Entry 1I1A (X-ray diffraction, 2.80 A resolution); this record covers chains A and B of the 4 polymer chains in the assembly.

Chain A:
Name: Neonatal FC receptor A
Organism: Rattus norvegicus
Notes: fragment: extracellular domain
UniProtKB: P13599 (FCGN_RAT); residues 1-269 here correspond to UniProt positions 23-291 (UniProt number = residue number + 22)
Chain sequence (269 residues; numbered 1 to 269; the number before each row is that of its first residue):
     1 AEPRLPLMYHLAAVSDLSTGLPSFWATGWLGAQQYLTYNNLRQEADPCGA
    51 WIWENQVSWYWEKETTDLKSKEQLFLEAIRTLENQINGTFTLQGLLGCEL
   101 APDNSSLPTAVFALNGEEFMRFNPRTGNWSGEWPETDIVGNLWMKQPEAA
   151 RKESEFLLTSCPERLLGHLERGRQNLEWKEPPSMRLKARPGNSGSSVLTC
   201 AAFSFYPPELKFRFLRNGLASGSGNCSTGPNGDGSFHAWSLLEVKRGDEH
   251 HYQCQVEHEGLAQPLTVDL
Unresolved in the structure: 1-4
Cystine bridges: C98-C161, C200-C254
Covalently attached groups: cysteine (CYS) linked to C48, C226; N-acetylglucosamine (NAG) linked to N87, N225; glycan linked to N104, N128
Small-molecule neighbours: cysteine (CYS): Q34, T37, G49

Chain B:
Name: Beta-2-microglobulin
Organism: Rattus norvegicus
Notes: fragment: fc fragment
UniProtKB: P07151 (B2MG_RAT); residues 1-99 here correspond to UniProt positions 21-119 (UniProt number = residue number + 20)
Chain sequence (99 residues; numbered 1 to 99; the number before each row is that of its first residue):
     1 IQKTPQIQVYSRHPPENGKPNFLNCYVSQFHPPQIEIELLKNGKKIPNIE
    51 MSDLSFSKDWSFYILAHTEFTPTETDVYACRVKHVTLKEPKTVTWDRDM
Cystine bridges: C25-C80

Chain A / chain B interface:
Residue-residue contacts - 64 pairs, chain A then chain B:
  H10(A) with S55(B), hydrogen bond; F56(B)
  L11(A) with F56(B)
  V14(A) with P33(B), hydrophobic; Q34(B)
  D16(A) with Q34(B), hydrogen bond (backbone-side chain)
  T19(A) with Q34(B)
  W25(A) with L54(B), hydrogen bond (side chain-backbone)
  T27(A) with D53(B)
  W29(A) with S55(B); Y63(B)
  Q34(A) with D53(B)
  T37(A) with D53(B), hydrogen bond
  T91(A) with H31(B); P33(B)
  Q93(A) with H31(B), hydrogen bond; F56(B); W60(B); F62(B)
  G94(A) with F56(B); W60(B)
  L95(A) with F56(B), hydrophobic; K58(B); W60(B)
  V111(A) with W60(B)
  F112(A) with W60(B)
  A113(A) with W60(B), hydrophobic
  N115(A) with I1(B), hydrogen bond (backbone-backbone); H31(B)
  G116(A) with H31(B), hydrogen bond (backbone-side chain); W60(B)
  E117(A) with I1(B), hydrogen bond (side chain-backbone)
  R185(A) with P14(B)
  K187(A) with R97(B), hydrogen bond (side chain-backbone); D98(B)
  R189(A) with D96(B), salt bridge; D98(B)
  T199(A) with D98(B)
  A201(A) with D98(B); M99(B)
  F203(A) with S11(B); R12(B); H13(B); P14(B); M99(B)
  S204(A) with R12(B), hydrogen bond (side chain-backbone); H13(B)
  G229(A) with Y10(B)
  P230(A) with Y10(B), hydrogen bond (backbone-side chain); Y26(B); L65(B)
  N231(A) with Y10(B); S11(B); R12(B), hydrogen bond (side chain-backbone); N24(B), hydrogen bond; L65(B)
  G232(A) with L65(B)
  D233(A) with R12(B), salt bridge
  H237(A) with Y10(B); S11(B), hydrogen bond (side chain-backbone); M99(B), hydrogen bond (side chain-backbone)
  W239(A) with Q8(B); Y10(B), hydrophobic; M99(B)
Other interface residues (no listed pair), chain A (40 interface residues in all): A12, L21, E118, A188, S227, T228
Other interface residues (no listed pair), chain B (29 interface residues in all): P15, P32, I35, D59

Summary:
40 residues of chain A face 29 of chain B across their interface; the contacts include 15 hydrogen bonds and 2
salt bridges. Among the polar pairs are R189(A)-D96(B), D233(A)-R12(B) and H10(A)-S55(B). Chain A binds
cysteine. Covalently linked N-acetylglucosamine: at N87(A) and N225(A).
Chain A is Neonatal FC receptor A and chain B is Beta-2-microglobulin, both from Rattus norvegicus; the
structure, Crystal structure of the neonatal FC receptor complexed with a heterodimeric FC, was determined by
X-ray diffraction, deposited together with 1I1C.
